PDB entry 6UCV | electron microscopy, 4.10 A resolution (low resolution: residue-level contacts below are approximate; hydrogen-bond / salt-bridge calls are withheld) | chains I and d of the 20 polymer chains in the assembly

Chain I:
Molecule: Mitochondrial import receptor subunit TOM40
From: Saccharomyces cerevisiae (strain ATCC 204508 / S288c)
UniProtKB: P23644 (TOM40_YEAST); numbering as in UniProt (aligned over 1-387)
Chain sequence (397 residues; each row starts with the number of its first residue):
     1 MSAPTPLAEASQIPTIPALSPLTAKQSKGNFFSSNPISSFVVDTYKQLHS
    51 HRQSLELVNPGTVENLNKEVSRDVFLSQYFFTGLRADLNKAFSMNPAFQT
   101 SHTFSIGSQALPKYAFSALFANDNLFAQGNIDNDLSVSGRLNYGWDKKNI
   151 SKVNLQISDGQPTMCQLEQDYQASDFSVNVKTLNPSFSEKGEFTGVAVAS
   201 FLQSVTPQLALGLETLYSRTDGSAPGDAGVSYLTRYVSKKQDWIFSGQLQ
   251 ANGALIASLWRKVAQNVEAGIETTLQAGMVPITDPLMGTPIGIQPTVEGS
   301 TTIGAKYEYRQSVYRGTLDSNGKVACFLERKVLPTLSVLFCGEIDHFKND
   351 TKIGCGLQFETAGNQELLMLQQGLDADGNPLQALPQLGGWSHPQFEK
Disordered / not traced: 1-44, 277-294, 374-397
Sequence notes: expression tag (388-397)
Residues lining bound ligands: 1,2-dimyristoyl-rac-glycero-3-phosphocholine (MC3): Leu-84, Arg-85, Ala-86, Phe-104, Gln-311, Leu-328, Arg-330, Val-332, Val-338, Phe-340, Leu-357
What the authors report for this chain:
  - binding site for 1,2-dimyristoyl-rac-glycero-3-phosphocholine: Arg-330 (proposed by the authors, not directly observed)
  - mutagenesis - K90A/H102A: abolished binding to Mitochondrial import receptor subunit TOM7
  - mutagenesis - K90A/H102A: decreased growth in response to Tom7
  - mutagenesis - D87N/E329N/E360N, D87N/D132N/D134N/E329N/E360N: decreased growth

Chain d:
Molecule: Mitochondrial import receptor subunit TOM6
From: Saccharomyces cerevisiae (strain ATCC 204508 / S288c)
UniProtKB: P33448 (TOM6_YEAST); numbering as in UniProt (aligned over 1-61)
Chain sequence (61 residues; row label = number of the first residue in the row):
     1 MDGMFAMPGAAAGAASPQQPKSRFQAFKESPLYTIALNGAFFVAGVAFIQ
    51 SPLMDMLAPQL
Disordered / not traced: 1-24
Curated features (UniProtKB/Swiss-Prot):
  - modified residue: Met-1 (N-acetylmethionine)

Interface between chain I and chain d:
Residue-residue contacts (7; chain I residue first):
  Asp-227(I) / Gln-25(d)
  Asp-227(I) / Ala-26(d)
  Leu-249(I) / Leu-32(d)
  Ala-251(I) / Glu-29(d)
  Asn-252(I) / Gln-25(d)
  Gly-253(I) / Leu-32(d)
  Leu-275(I) / Leu-32(d)
Interface residues without a listed pair, chain I (10 interface residues in all): Leu-216, Ala-228, Ala-254, Leu-255
Interface residues without a listed pair, chain d (6 interface residues in all): Phe-27, Ala-36

Overview:
Chain I and chain d form an interface of 10 and 6 residues respectively. Chain I binds
1,2-dimyristoyl-rac-glycero-3-phosphocholine. From the paper: a binding site for
1,2-dimyristoyl-rac-glycero-3-phosphocholine at Arg-330(I); D87N/E329N/E360N and D87N/D132N/D134N/E329N/E360N
of chain I reduce growth.
Here chain I is Mitochondrial import receptor subunit TOM40 and chain d is Mitochondrial import receptor
subunit TOM6, both from Saccharomyces cerevisiae (strain ATCC 204508 / S288c). Entry 6UCV (Cryo-EM structure
of the mitochondrial TOM complex from yeast (tetramer)) was determined by electron microscopy, deposited
together with 6UCU.
